Entry 6IY3 (electron microscopy, 3.67 A resolution); this record covers chains B and I of the 11 polymer chains in the assembly.

[Chain B]
Protein: Histone H4
From: Xenopus laevis
UniProtKB: P62799 (H4_XENLA); residues 15-102 here correspond to UniProt positions 16-103 (UniProt number = residue number + 1)
Chain sequence (88 residues; row label = number of the first residue in the row):
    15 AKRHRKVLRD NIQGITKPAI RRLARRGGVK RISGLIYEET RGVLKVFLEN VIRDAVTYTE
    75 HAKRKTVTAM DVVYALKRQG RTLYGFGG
Disordered / not traced: 15-19
Swiss-Prot annotation at these positions:
  - DNA-binding region: Lys16 to Lys20
  - modified residue: Lys16 (N6-(2-hydroxyisobutyryl)lysine), Lys20 (N6,N6,N6-trimethyllysine), Lys31 (N6-(2-hydroxyisobutyryl)lysine), Lys44 (N6-(2-hydroxyisobutyryl)lysine), Ser47 (Phosphoserine), Tyr51 (Phosphotyrosine), Lys59 (N6-(2-hydroxyisobutyryl)lysine), Lys77 (N6-(2-hydroxyisobutyryl)lysine), Lys79 (N6-(2-hydroxyisobutyryl)lysine), Tyr88 (Phosphotyrosine), Lys91 (N6-(2-hydroxyisobutyryl)lysine)
  - cross-link (Glycyl lysine isopeptide (Lys-Gly)): Lys31 (interchain with G-Cter in UFM1), Lys91 (interchain with G-Cter in ubiquitin)

[Chain I]
Molecule: 147-nt DNA strand
Sequence (147 nucleotides; each row starts with the number of its first residue):
     1 ATCAAAACTG TGCCGCAGTC GGCCGACCTG AGGGTCGCCG GGGTCTGCGG GGGGACCCTC
    61 TGGAAAGTGA AGGATAAGTG ACGAGCGGAG ACGGGATGGC GAACAGACAC AAACACACAA
   121 GAGGTGAATG TTAGGACTGT TGCAGAT

[Chain B / chain I interface]
Pairs across the interface (12; chain B residue first):
  Arg35(B) - DC82(I)  salt bridge to the phosphate
  Arg45(B) - DA81(I)  hydrogen bond to the sugar
  Arg45(B) - DC82(I)  phosphate contact
  Ile46(B) - DA81(I)  phosphate contact
  Ile46(B) - DC82(I)  hydrogen bond to the phosphate
  Ser47(B) - DA81(I)  phosphate contact
  Gly48(B) - DA81(I)  phosphate contact
  Arg78(B) - DA102(I)  phosphate contact
  Arg78(B) - DA103(I)  salt bridge to the phosphate
  Lys79(B) - DG101(I)  salt bridge to the phosphate
  Lys79(B) - DA102(I)  hydrogen bond to the phosphate
  Thr80(B) - DA102(I)  hydrogen bond to the phosphate
Also at the interface, not in a pair above, chain B (12 interface residues in all): Arg39, Lys44, Tyr51, Lys77

[Overview]
The interface between chain B and chain I involves 12 residues on one side and 5 on the other; the contacts
include 4 hydrogen bonds and 3 salt bridges. Polar contacts include Arg45(B)-DA81(I), Ile46(B)-DC82(I) and
Lys79(B)-DA102(I). UniProt lists a DNA-binding region on chain B.
Chain B is Histone H4 (Xenopus laevis) and chain I is a 147-nt DNA strand; the structure, Structure of
Snf2-MMTV-A nucleosome complex at shl-2 in ADP state, was determined by electron microscopy (same publication
as 5Z3U, 5Z3V, 5Z3L, 5Z3O and 6IY2).
